4YM6 - chains G and J of the 10 polymer chains in the assembly; structure by X-ray diffraction, 3.51 A resolution.

Chain G:
Molecule: Histone H2A type 1-B/E
Organism: Homo sapiens
Reference sequence: P04908 (H2A1B_HUMAN); residues 0-129 here correspond to UniProt positions 1-130 (UniProt number = residue number + 1)
Sequence (133 residues; row label = number of the first residue in the row; numbers below 1 keep their minus sign (Gly-3 is residue -3)):
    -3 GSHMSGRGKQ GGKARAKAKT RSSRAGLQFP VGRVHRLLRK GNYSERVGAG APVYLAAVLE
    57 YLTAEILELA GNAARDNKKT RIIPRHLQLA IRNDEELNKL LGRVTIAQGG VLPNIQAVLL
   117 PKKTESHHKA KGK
Not modelled in the structure: -3 to 14, 119-129
Sequence notes: expression tag (-3 to -1)
UniProt features mapped onto this chain:
  - modified residue: Ser1 (N-acetylserine), Arg3 (Citrulline), Lys5 (N6-(2-hydroxyisobutyryl)lysine), Lys9 (N6-(2-hydroxyisobutyryl)lysine), Lys13 (N6-(beta-hydroxybutyryl)lysine), Lys36 (N6-(2-hydroxyisobutyryl)lysine), Lys74 (N6-(2-hydroxyisobutyryl)lysine), Lys75 (N6-(2-hydroxyisobutyryl)lysine), Lys95 (N6-(2-hydroxyisobutyryl)lysine), Gln104 (N5-methylglutamine), Lys118 (N6-(2-hydroxyisobutyryl)lysine), Lys119 (N6-crotonyllysine), Thr120 (Phosphothreonine), Lys125 (N6-crotonyllysine)
  - cross-link (Glycyl lysine isopeptide (Lys-Gly)): Lys13 (interchain with G-Cter in ubiquitin), Lys15 (interchain with G-Cter in ubiquitin), Lys119 (interchain with G-Cter in ubiquitin)

Chain J:
Molecule: 145-nt DNA strand
Sequence (145 nucleotides; row label = number of the first residue in the row):
   146 ATCAATATCC ACCTGCAGAT TCTACCAAAA GTGTATTTGG AAACTGCTCC ATCAAAAGGC
   206 ATGTTCAGCT GAATTCAGCT GAACATGCCT TTTGATGGAG CAGTTTCCAA ATACACXTTG
   266 GTAGAATCTG CAGGTGGATA TTGAT
Modified / non-standard residues: T64 ((6-4)photoproduct) at position 262

How chain G and chain J interact:
Pairs across the interface (11; chain G residue first):
  Lys15(G) - DT177(J)  hydrogen bond to the phosphate
  Thr16(G) - DG176(J)  phosphate contact
  Arg17(G) - DG176(J)  salt bridge to the phosphate
  Arg20(G) - DT177(J)  salt bridge to the phosphate
  Gly28(G) - DA175(J)  sugar contact
  Gly28(G) - DG176(J)  phosphate contact
  Arg29(G) - DA175(J)  phosphate contact
  Arg32(G) - DA175(J)  salt bridge to the phosphate
  Arg42(G) - DT183(J)  sugar contact
  Arg42(G) - DG184(J)  hydrogen bond to the sugar
  Arg77(G) - DT165(J)  phosphate contact
Other interface residues (no listed pair), chain G (11 interface residues in all): Ser18, Lys74
Other interface residues (no listed pair), chain J (9 interface residues in all): DA156, DA164, DA174

Summary:
11 residues of chain G face 9 of chain J across their interface; the contacts include 2 hydrogen bonds and 3
salt bridges. Polar pairs include Arg42(G)-DG184(J), Lys15(G)-DT177(J) and Arg17(G)-DG176(J).
Chain G is Histone H2A type 1-B/E (Homo sapiens) and chain J is a 145-nt DNA strand; the structure, Crystal
structure of the human nucleosome containing 6-4PP (outside), was determined by X-ray diffraction (same
publication as 4YM5).
